Entry 8PK7 (electron microscopy, 2.52 A resolution); this record covers chain A.

Chain A:
Protein: Non-structural protein 3
Organism: Chikungunya virus strain S27-African prototype
Notes: EC 3.1.3.84
Reference sequence: Q8JUX6 (POLN_CHIKS); residues 1-523 here correspond to UniProt positions 1334-1856 (UniProt number = residue number + 1333)
Sequence (523 residues; row label = number of the first residue in the row):
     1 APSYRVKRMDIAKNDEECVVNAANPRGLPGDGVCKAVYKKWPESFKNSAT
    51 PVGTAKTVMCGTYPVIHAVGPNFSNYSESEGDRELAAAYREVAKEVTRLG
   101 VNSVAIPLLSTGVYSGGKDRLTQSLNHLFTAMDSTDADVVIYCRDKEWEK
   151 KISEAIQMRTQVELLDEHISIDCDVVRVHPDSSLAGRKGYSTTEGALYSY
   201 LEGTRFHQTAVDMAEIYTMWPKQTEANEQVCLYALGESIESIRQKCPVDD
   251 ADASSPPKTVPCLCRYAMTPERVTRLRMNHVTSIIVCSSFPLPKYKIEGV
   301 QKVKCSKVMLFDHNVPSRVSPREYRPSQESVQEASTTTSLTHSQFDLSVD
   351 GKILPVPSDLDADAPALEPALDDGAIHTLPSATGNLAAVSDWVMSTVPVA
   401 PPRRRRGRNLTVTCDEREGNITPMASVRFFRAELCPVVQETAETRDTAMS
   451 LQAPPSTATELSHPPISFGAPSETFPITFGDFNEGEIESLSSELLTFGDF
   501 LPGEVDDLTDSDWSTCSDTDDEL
Unresolved in the structure: 1-173, 310-523
UniProt features mapped onto this chain:
  - region (Interaction with host CD2AP): Val393 to Arg406, Pro423 to Leu434, Ile487 to Leu495
  - motif (FGDF): Phe479 to Phe482, Phe497 to Phe500
  - binding site (ADP-D-ribose): Asp10, Asn24, Gly32, Gly112, Val113, Tyr114
  - binding site (Zn(2+)): Cys262, Cys264, Cys287, Cys305
Ion coordination: Zn2+: Cys262, Cys264, Cys287, Cys305
From the paper describing this entry:
  - mutagenesis - R187A/R205A, R187A, H207A, S254A/S255A, Q301A: unchanged localization
  - mutagenesis - P247A/V248A, K302A/V303A: decreased localization
  - mutagenesis - Y200A: abolished localization
  - mutagenesis - P247A/V248A, K302A/V303A: decreased growth
  - mutagenesis - Y200A: abolished growth

In short:
Cys262, Cys264, Cys287 and Cys305 coordinate Zn2+. UniProt lists 6 ADP-D-ribose-binding residues and 4
Zn2+-binding residues. The paper reports that P247A/V248A and K302A/V303A reduce localization; P247A/V248A and
K302A/V303A reduce growth; 8 substitutions were tested in all.
Chain A is Non-structural protein 3 (Chikungunya virus strain S27-African prototype); the structure, Helical
reconstruction of CHIKV nsP3 helical scaffolds, was determined by electron microscopy, deposited together with
8PHZ.
